6O7U - chains a and e of the 15 polymer chains in the assembly; structure by electron microscopy, 3.10 A resolution.

[Chain a]
Name: V-type proton ATPase subunit a, Golgi isoform
Organism: Saccharomyces cerevisiae
UniProt: P37296 (STV1_YEAST); residue numbers follow UniProt; this construct covers 1-890
Chain sequence (912 residues; each row starts with the number of its first residue):
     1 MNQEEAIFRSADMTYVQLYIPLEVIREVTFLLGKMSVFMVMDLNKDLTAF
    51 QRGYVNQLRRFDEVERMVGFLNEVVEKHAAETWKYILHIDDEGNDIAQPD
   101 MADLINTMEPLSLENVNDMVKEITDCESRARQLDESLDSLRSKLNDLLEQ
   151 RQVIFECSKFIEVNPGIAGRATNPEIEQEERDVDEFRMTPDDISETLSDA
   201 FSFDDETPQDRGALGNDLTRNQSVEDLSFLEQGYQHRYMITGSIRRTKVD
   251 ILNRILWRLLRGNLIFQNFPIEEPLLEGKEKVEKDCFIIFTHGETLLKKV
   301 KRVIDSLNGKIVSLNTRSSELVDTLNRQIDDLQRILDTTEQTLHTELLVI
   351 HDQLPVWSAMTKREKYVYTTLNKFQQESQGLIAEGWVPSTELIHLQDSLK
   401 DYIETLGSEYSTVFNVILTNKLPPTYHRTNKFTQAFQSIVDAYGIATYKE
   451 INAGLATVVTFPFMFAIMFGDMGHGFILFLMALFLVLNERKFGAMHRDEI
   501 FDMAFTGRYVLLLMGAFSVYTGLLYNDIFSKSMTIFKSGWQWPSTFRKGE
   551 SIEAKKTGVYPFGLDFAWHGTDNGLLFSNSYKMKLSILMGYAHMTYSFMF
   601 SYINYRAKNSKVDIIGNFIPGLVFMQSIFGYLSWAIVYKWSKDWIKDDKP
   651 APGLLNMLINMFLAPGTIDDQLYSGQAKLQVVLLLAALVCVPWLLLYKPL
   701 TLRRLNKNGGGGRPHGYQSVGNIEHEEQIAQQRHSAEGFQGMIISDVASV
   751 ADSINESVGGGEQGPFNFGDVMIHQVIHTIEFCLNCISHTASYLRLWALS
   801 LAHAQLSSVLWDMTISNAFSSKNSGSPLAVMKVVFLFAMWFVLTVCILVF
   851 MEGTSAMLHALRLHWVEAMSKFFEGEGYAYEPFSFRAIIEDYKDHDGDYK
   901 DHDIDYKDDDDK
Unresolved in the structure: 1-3, 79-110, 165-237, 273-281, 708-765, 889-912
UniProt features mapped onto this chain:
  - modified residue: Met1 (N-acetylmethionine), Ser223 (Phosphoserine), Ser228 (Phosphoserine)
Reported in the primary citation:
  - catalytic residues: Asp471, Asp527, Glu781, Asn785, His789, His803
  - conformationally variable residues (order/disorder transition): His78 to Leu111
  - specificity-determining residues: Arg606, Lys608, Lys611

[Chain e]
Name: V-type proton ATPase subunit e
Organism: Saccharomyces cerevisiae
UniProt: Q3E7B6 (VA0E_YEAST); numbering as in UniProt (aligned over 1-73)
Chain sequence (73 residues; numbered 1 to 73; the number before each row is that of its first residue):
     1 MSSFYTVVGVFIVVSAMSVLFWIMAPKNNQAVWRSTVILTLAMMFLMWAI
    51 TFLCQLHPLVAPRRSDLRPEFAE
Unresolved in the structure: 1-3, 68-73

[Interface between chain a and chain e]
Residue-residue contacts (91; chain a residue first):
  Glu5(a) - Asn28(e)
  Glu5(a) - Asn29(e)
  Glu5(a) - Gln30(e)  hydrogen bond (side chain-backbone)
  Glu5(a) - Ala31(e)  hydrogen bond (side chain-backbone)
  Ile7(a) - Ala31(e)  hydrophobic
  Thr433(a) - Val32(e)
  Leu455(a) - Ala31(e)
  Leu455(a) - Val32(e)  hydrophobic
  Leu455(a) - Ser35(e)  hydrogen bond (backbone-side chain)
  Ala456(a) - Leu39(e)
  Val458(a) - Thr36(e)
  Val459(a) - Thr36(e)
  Val459(a) - Thr40(e)
  Thr460(a) - Leu39(e)
  Thr460(a) - Met43(e)
  Phe463(a) - Met43(e)
  Phe463(a) - Met47(e)  hydrophobic
  Ile467(a) - Met47(e)  hydrophobic
  Phe517(a) - Thr40(e)
  Tyr520(a) - Met44(e)  hydrogen bond (side chain-backbone)
  Thr521(a) - Met47(e)
  Leu524(a) - Met47(e)  hydrophobic
  Leu524(a) - Thr51(e)
  Trp540(a) - Pro58(e)  hydrophobic
  Trp540(a) - Pro62(e)
  Trp542(a) - Pro62(e)
  Trp542(a) - Arg64(e)
  Trp542(a) - Leu67(e)  hydrophobic
  Phe546(a) - Leu67(e)  hydrophobic
  Glu550(a) - Arg64(e)
  Glu550(a) - Ser65(e)
  Ser551(a) - Arg63(e)
  Ser551(a) - Arg64(e)
  Ser551(a) - Ser65(e)
  Ile552(a) - Pro62(e)
  Ile552(a) - Arg63(e)
  Ile552(a) - Arg64(e)  hydrogen bond (backbone-backbone)
  Glu553(a) - Pro62(e)
  Glu553(a) - Arg63(e)  salt bridge
  Ala554(a) - Pro62(e)  hydrogen bond (backbone-backbone)
  Lys556(a) - Gln55(e)
  Lys556(a) - Leu56(e)
  Lys556(a) - Pro58(e)
  Val559(a) - Phe52(e)  hydrophobic
  Val559(a) - Gln55(e)
  Tyr560(a) - Phe52(e)
  Tyr560(a) - Gln55(e)
  Pro561(a) - Trp48(e)  hydrogen bond (backbone-side chain)
  Pro561(a) - Phe52(e)
  Phe562(a) - Trp48(e)
  Gly563(a) - Thr51(e)
  Gly563(a) - Gln55(e)
  Leu564(a) - Thr51(e)  hydrogen bond (backbone-side chain)
  Leu564(a) - Gln55(e)
  Asp565(a) - Gln55(e)
  Ala567(a) - Pro62(e)
  Trp568(a) - Val60(e)
  Trp568(a) - Ala61(e)
  Trp568(a) - Pro62(e)
  Gly570(a) - Arg64(e)  hydrogen bond (backbone-side chain)
  Thr571(a) - Pro62(e)
  Thr571(a) - Arg63(e)
  Asp572(a) - Arg63(e)  hydrogen bond (backbone-backbone)
  Asp572(a) - Arg64(e)
  Asp572(a) - Ser65(e)
  Asn573(a) - Val60(e)
  Asn573(a) - Ala61(e)  hydrogen bond (side chain-backbone)
  Asn573(a) - Pro62(e)
  Asn573(a) - Arg63(e)  hydrogen bond (side chain-backbone)
  Phe577(a) - Cys54(e)
  Phe577(a) - Gln55(e)
  Tyr581(a) - Met47(e)
  Tyr581(a) - Ile50(e)  hydrophobic
  Tyr581(a) - Thr51(e)
  Tyr581(a) - Cys54(e)  hydrophobic
  Leu585(a) - Met47(e)  hydrophobic
  Leu585(a) - Ile50(e)  hydrophobic
  Leu588(a) - Ile50(e)  hydrophobic
  Met589(a) - Leu46(e)  hydrophobic
  Ala592(a) - Leu46(e)  hydrophobic
  Lys639(a) - Leu59(e)
  Trp640(a) - Ile50(e)  hydrophobic
  Trp640(a) - Leu53(e)
  Trp640(a) - Cys54(e)
  Trp640(a) - His57(e)
  Ser641(a) - Phe4(e)
  Ser641(a) - His57(e)
  Lys642(a) - His57(e)
  Asp643(a) - His57(e)  salt bridge
  Ile645(a) - Pro58(e)
  Ala651(a) - Leu59(e)  hydrophobic
Interface residues without a listed pair, chain a (57 interface residues in all): Phe8, Asn430, Phe432, Tyr525, Gly549, Tyr596, Val637, Trp644
Interface residues without a listed pair, chain e (33 interface residues in all): Asp66

[In short]
The interface between chain a and chain e involves 57 residues on one side and 33 on the other; the contacts
include 12 hydrogen bonds and 2 salt bridges. Among the polar pairs are Glu553(a)-Arg63(e), Asp643(a)-His57(e)
and Glu5(a)-Gln30(e). From the paper: catalytic residues Asp471(a), Asp527(a) and Glu781(a) among others;
specificity determinants Arg606(a), Lys608(a) and Lys611(a).
Chain a is V-type proton ATPase subunit a, Golgi isoform and chain e is V-type proton ATPase subunit e, both
from Saccharomyces cerevisiae; the structure, Saccharomyces cerevisiae V-ATPase Stv1-VO, was determined by
electron microscopy, deposited together with 6O7T, 6O7V, 6O7W and 6O7X.
